1CIE - chain A; structure by X-ray diffraction, 1.80 A resolution.

Chain A:
Protein: Cytochrome C
Organism: Saccharomyces cerevisiae
UniProtKB: P00044 (CYC1_YEAST); the author numbering skips numbers that UniProt does not, so the offset changes along the chain: -5 to -1 = UniProt 1-5; 1-103 = UniProt 6-108
Amino-acid sequence (108 residues; numbered -5 to 103; 1 number in that range is skipped by the numbering (no residue carries it; nothing is unmodelled there); the number before each row is that of its first residue; numbers below 1 keep their minus sign (Thr-5 is residue -5)):
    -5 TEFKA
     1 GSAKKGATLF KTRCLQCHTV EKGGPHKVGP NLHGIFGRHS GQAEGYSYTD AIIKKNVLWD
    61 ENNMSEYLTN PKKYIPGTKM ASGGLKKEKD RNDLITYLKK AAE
Differences from the reference sequence: conflict Ile52 (Asn57 in P00044), Ser82 (Phe87 in P00044), Ala102 (Cys107 in P00044)
Modified positions: Lys72 (n-trimethyllysine; M3L)
Covalent attachments: heme c (HEC) linked to Cys14, Cys17
Ion coordination: heme c Fe: His18, Met80
Small-molecule neighbours: heme c (HEC): Arg13, Gln16, His18, Val28, Gly29, Pro30, Leu32, Ile35, His39, Ser40, Gly41, Gln42, Tyr46, Ser47, Tyr48, Thr49, Ile52, Trp59, Met64, Tyr67, Leu68, Thr78, Lys79, Met80, Ala81, Ser82, Leu85, Leu94, Leu98

Overview:
Covalently linked heme c: at Cys14. The heme c Fe site is built by His18 and Met80.
Chain A is Cytochrome C (Saccharomyces cerevisiae); the structure, Structural and functional effects of
multiple mutations at distal sites in cytochrome C, was determined by X-ray diffraction, deposited together
with 1CIG and 1CIH.
